Entry 6S7I (X-ray diffraction, 2.40 A resolution); this record covers chains A and B.

[Chain A (and B)]
Name: Arbitrium receptor
Source organism: Bacillus subtilis
Notes: chain B of this document is another copy of the same molecule, construct and numbering; everything in this record applies to it too
Amino-acid sequence (387 residues; each row starts with the number of its first residue; numbering starts at 0):
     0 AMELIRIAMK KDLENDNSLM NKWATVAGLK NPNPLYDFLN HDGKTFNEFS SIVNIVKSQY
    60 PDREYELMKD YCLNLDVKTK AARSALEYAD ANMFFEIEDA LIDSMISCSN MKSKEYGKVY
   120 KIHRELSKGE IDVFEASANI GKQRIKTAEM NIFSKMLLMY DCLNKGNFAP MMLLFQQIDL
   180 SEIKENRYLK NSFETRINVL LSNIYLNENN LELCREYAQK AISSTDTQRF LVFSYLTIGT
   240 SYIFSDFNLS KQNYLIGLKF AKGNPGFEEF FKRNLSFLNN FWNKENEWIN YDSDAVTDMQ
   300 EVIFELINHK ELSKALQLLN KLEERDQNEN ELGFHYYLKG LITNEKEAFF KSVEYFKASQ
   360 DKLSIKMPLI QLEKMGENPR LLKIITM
From the paper describing this entry:
  - specificity-determining residues: N273
  - mutagenesis - N273A: increased binding to AimPSPbeta
  - mutagenesis - N273A: increased stability in response to AimPSPbeta
  - mutagenesis - N273A: decreased stability

[Interface between chain A and chain B]
Pairs across the interface (56):
  D131(A) - L172(B)
  D131(A) - Q176(B)  hydrogen bond
  F133(A) - S136(B)
  F133(A) - L157(B)  hydrophobic
  F133(A) - P169(B)  hydrophobic
  F133(A) - L173(B)  hydrophobic
  S136(A) - S136(B)
  S136(A) - A137(B)
  A137(A) - S136(B)
  A137(A) - G140(B)
  G140(A) - A137(B)
  G140(A) - K141(B)
  K141(A) - G140(B)
  K141(A) - K141(B)
  K141(A) - R143(B)
  R143(A) - K141(B)
  N166(A) - N166(B)  hydrogen bond
  P169(A) - F133(B)  hydrophobic
  L172(A) - D131(B)
  L173(A) - F133(B)  hydrophobic
  Q176(A) - D131(B)  hydrogen bond
  E346(A) - R379(B)  salt bridge
  F349(A) - N377(B)
  F349(A) - R379(B)
  F349(A) - L380(B)  hydrophobic
  F349(A) - I383(B)  hydrophobic
  E353(A) - R379(B)  salt bridge
  E353(A) - I383(B)
  E353(A) - M386(B)
  K356(A) - K356(B)
  K356(A) - I383(B)  hydrogen bond (side chain-backbone)
  K356(A) - I384(B)
  K356(A) - M386(B)  hydrogen bond (side chain-backbone)
  A357(A) - M386(B)
  E376(A) - N377(B)  hydrogen bond
  E376(A) - L380(B)
  N377(A) - F349(B)
  N377(A) - E376(B)  hydrogen bond
  R379(A) - E346(B)  salt bridge
  R379(A) - F349(B)
  R379(A) - E353(B)  salt bridge
  L380(A) - F349(B)  hydrophobic
  L380(A) - E376(B)
  L380(A) - L381(B)  hydrophobic
  L380(A) - I384(B)  hydrophobic
  L381(A) - L380(B)  hydrophobic
  K382(A) - E353(B)  salt bridge
  I383(A) - V352(B)  hydrophobic
  I383(A) - E353(B)
  I383(A) - K356(B)  hydrogen bond (backbone-side chain)
  I384(A) - K356(B)  hydrogen bond (backbone-side chain)
  I384(A) - L380(B)  hydrophobic
  I384(A) - I383(B)  hydrophobic
  I384(A) - I384(B)  hydrophobic
  M386(A) - E353(B)
  M386(A) - K356(B)
Also at the interface, not in a pair above, chain A (31 interface residues in all): V132, L157, C161, K350, V352
Also at the interface, not in a pair above, chain B (29 interface residues in all): V132, C161, K350

[In short]
31 residues of chain A and 29 residues of chain B are in contact, with 9 hydrogen bonds and 5 salt bridges.
Polar pairs include E346(A)-R379(B), E353(A)-R379(B) and K382(A)-E353(B). The paper reports that N273A of
chain A increases binding to AimPSPbeta; the specificity determinant N273(A).
Chain A and chain B are both Arbitrium receptor (Bacillus subtilis); the structure, Arbitrium receptor from a
Bacillus subtilis Katmira33 phage, was determined by X-ray diffraction together with 7Q0N and 6S7L from the
same study.
